7Y9T - chains A and C of the 4 polymer chains in the assembly; structure by electron microscopy, 3.10 A resolution.

Chain A:
Protein: Auxin efflux carrier component 1
From: Arabidopsis thaliana
UniProtKB: Q9C6B8 (PINI_ARATH); residue numbers follow UniProt; this construct covers 1-622
Sequence (622 residues; numbered 1 to 622; the number before each row is that of its first residue):
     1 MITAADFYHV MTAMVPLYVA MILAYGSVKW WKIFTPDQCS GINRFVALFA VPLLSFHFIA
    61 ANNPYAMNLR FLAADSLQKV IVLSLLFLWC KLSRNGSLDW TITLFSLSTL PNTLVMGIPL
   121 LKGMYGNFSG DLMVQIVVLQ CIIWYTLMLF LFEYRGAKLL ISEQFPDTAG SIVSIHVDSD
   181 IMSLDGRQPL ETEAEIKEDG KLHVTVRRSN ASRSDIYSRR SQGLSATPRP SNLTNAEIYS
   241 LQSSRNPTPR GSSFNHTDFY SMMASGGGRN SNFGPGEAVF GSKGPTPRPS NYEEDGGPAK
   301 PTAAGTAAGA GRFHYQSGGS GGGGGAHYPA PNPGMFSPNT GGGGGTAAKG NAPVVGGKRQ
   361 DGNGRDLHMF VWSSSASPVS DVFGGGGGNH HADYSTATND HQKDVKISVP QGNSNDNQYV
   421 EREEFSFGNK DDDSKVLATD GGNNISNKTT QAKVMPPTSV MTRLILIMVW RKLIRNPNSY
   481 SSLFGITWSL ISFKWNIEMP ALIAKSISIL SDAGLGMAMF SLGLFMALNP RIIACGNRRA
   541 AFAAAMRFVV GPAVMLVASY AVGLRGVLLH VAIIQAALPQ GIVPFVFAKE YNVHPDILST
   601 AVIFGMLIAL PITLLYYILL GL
Unresolved in the structure: 212-453
Swiss-Prot annotation at these positions:
  - binding site ((indol-3-yl)acetate): V51, N112, L114, Y145, I582, V583
  - modified residue: S209 (Phosphoserine), S212 (Phosphoserine), S221 (Phosphoserine), S225 (Phosphoserine), T227 (Phosphothreonine), S231 (Phosphoserine), T248 (Phosphothreonine), S252 (Phosphoserine), S253 (Phosphoserine), S271 (Phosphoserine), T286 (Phosphothreonine), S290 (Phosphoserine), T302 (Phosphothreonine), S317 (Phosphoserine), S320 (Phosphoserine), S337 (Phosphoserine), T340 (Phosphothreonine), S374 (Phosphoserine), S377 (Phosphoserine), S408 (Phosphoserine) and 4 more in UniProt
  - glycosylation: N127 (N-linked (GlcNAc...) asparagine)
  - mutagenesis: V51 (V51A: Strongly reduced ability to bind auxin (e.g. IAA) and impaired auxin efflux carrier activity), N112 (N112A: Lost ability to bind auxin (e.g. IAA) and impaired auxin efflux carrier activity), Y145 (Y145A: Strongly reduced ability to bind auxin (e.g. IAA) and impaired auxin (e.g. IAA) efflux carrier activity), R187 (R187A: Reduced auxin (e.g. IAA) efflux carrier activity), T227 (T227A: Non-phosphorylatable, slightly decreased auxin transport activity; when associated with A-248 and A-286; T227D: Phosphomimetic, normal auxin transport activity ...), S231 (S231A: Apical-to-basal shift in polar targeting, lost ability to recruit NPY1/MAB4 and NPY5/MEL1 to the plasma membrane, and increased auxin accumulation in the root tips ...), T248 (T248A: Non-phosphorylatable, slightly decreased auxin transport activity; when associated with A-227 and A-286; T248D: Phosphomimetic, normal auxin transport activity ...), S252 (S252A: Apical-to-basal shift in polar targeting, lost ability to recruit NPY1/MAB4 and NPY5/MEL1 to the plasma membrane, and increased auxin accumulation in the root tips ...), S271 (S271A: Non-phosphorylatable, slightly decreased auxin transport activity; when associated with A-231; A-252 and A-290; S271D: Phosphomimetic, normal auxin transport activity ...), T286 (T286A: Non-phosphorylatable, slightly decreased auxin transport activity; when associated with A-227 and A-248; T286D: Phosphomimetic, normal auxin transport activity ...), S290 (S290A: Apical-to-basal shift in polar targeting, lost ability to recruit NPY1/MAB4 and NPY5/MEL1 to the plasma membrane, and increased auxin accumulation in the root tips ...), K472 (K472A: Impaired auxin (e.g. IAA) efflux carrier activity), 3 further mutagenesis entries in UniProt
What the authors report for this chain:
  - contacts within the chain: S106-Q580 (backbone contact), S108-R547 (backbone contact), L110-Q580 (backbone contact), V177-R471 (backbone contact), D178-R471 (backbone contact), I181-R471 (backbone contact), S183-K472, R187-E590, R547-A576 (backbone contact), R547-L578 (backbone contact)
  - mutagenesis - R471A, N478A: decreased expression
  - post-translational modification sites: T227, S231, T248, S252, S271, T286, S290 (citing earlier work)

Chain C:
Protein: nanobody
From: Escherichia coli
Notes: antibody fragment or engineered binder
Sequence (123 residues; row label = number of the first residue in the row):
     1 GSSSQVQLVE SGGGLVQAGG SLRLSCAASG FPVNISWMEW YRQVPGKERE WVAAIQSTGS
    61 YTWYADSVKG RFTISRDNAK NTVYLQMNSL KPEDTAVYYC RVKVGAYYRG QGTQVTVSAG
   121 RAG
Unresolved in the structure: 1-2, 119-123
Cystine bridges: C26-C100

How chain A and chain C interact:
Pairs across the interface (25; chain A residue first):
  Q164(A) with A106(C)
  F165(A) with A106(C), hydrophobic; Y108(C)
  D167(A) with P32(C)
  T168(A) with Y108(C), hydrogen bond
  E191(A) with R101(C), salt bridge; Y107(C)
  T192(A) with A106(C); Y107(C)
  E193(A) with Y41(C); R101(C), salt bridge; Y107(C); R109(C), salt bridge
  A194(A) with Y107(C), hydrogen bond (backbone-backbone); Y108(C), hydrophobic; R109(C), hydrogen bond (backbone-backbone)
  E195(A) with R109(C), salt bridge; G110(C); Q111(C)
  I196(A) with V6(C); L8(C), hydrophobic; R109(C), hydrogen bond (backbone-backbone); Q111(C)
  D199(A) with Q5(C)
  G200(A) with Q5(C)
Other interface residues (no listed pair), chain A (14 interface residues in all): K201, L202
Other interface residues (no listed pair), chain C (14 interface residues in all): W51, G105

Summary:
The chain A/chain C interface involves 14 residues from each chain; the contacts include 4 hydrogen bonds and
4 salt bridges. Among the polar pairs are E191(A)-R101(C), E193(A)-R101(C) and E193(A)-R109(C). From the
paper: R471A and N478A of chain A reduce expression; modification sites T227(A), S231(A) and T248(A) among
others.
Chain A is Auxin efflux carrier component 1 (Arabidopsis thaliana) and chain C is nanobody (Escherichia coli);
the structure, Structure of the auxin exporter PIN1 in Arabidopsis thaliana in the apo state, was determined
by electron microscopy together with 7Y9U and 7Y9V from the same study.
